8J9P - chains B and D of the 8 polymer chains in the assembly; structure by electron microscopy, 3.40 A resolution.

== Chain B (and D) ==
Molecule: TIR domain-containing protein
Source organism: Thermoflavifilum thermophilum
Notes: chain D of this document is another copy of the same molecule, construct and numbering; everything in this record applies to it too
UniProtKB: A0A1I7NFG5 (A0A1I7NFG5_9BACT); numbering as in UniProt (aligned over 1-450)
Amino-acid sequence (450 residues; each row starts with the number of its first residue):
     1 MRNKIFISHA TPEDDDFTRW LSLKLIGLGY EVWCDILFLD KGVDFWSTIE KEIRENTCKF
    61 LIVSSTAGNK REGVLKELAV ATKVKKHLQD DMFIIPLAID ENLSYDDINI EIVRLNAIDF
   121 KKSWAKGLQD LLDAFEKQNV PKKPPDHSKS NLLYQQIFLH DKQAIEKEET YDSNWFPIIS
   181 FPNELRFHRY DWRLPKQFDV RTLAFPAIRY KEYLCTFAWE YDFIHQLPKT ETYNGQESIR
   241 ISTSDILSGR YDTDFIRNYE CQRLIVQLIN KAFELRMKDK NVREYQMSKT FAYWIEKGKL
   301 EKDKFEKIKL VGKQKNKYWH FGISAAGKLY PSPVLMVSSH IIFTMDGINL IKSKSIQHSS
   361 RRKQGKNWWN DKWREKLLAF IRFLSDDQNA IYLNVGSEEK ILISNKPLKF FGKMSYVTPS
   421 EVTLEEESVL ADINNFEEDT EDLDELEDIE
Not modelled in the structure: 423-450
Reported in the primary citation:
  - self-association interface (contacts with another copy of this molecule): Asp-35 to Trp-46, Tyr-105 to Lys-122
  - mutagenesis - R54A, D106A/D107A: decreased catalytic activity

== Chain B / chain D interface ==
Contacting residue pairs - 15 pairs, chain B then chain D:
  Leu-39(B) / Lys-137(D)
  Asp-40(B) / Asn-116(D)  hydrogen bond
  Lys-41(B) / Asn-116(D)
  Lys-41(B) / Ala-117(D)  hydrogen bond (side chain-backbone)
  Lys-41(B) / Ile-118(D)
  Gly-42(B) / Asp-91(D)
  Gly-42(B) / Met-92(D)
  Gly-42(B) / Leu-115(D)
  Gly-42(B) / Asn-116(D)  hydrogen bond (backbone-backbone)
  Val-43(B) / Asp-91(D)
  Val-43(B) / Met-92(D)  hydrophobic
  Val-43(B) / Leu-115(D)
  Val-43(B) / Asn-116(D)
  Asp-44(B) / Arg-114(D)
  Asp-44(B) / Leu-115(D)
Other interface residues (no listed pair), chain B (7 interface residues in all): Phe-45
Other interface residues (no listed pair), chain D (10 interface residues in all): Ile-94, Ile-95

== Summary ==
Chain B and chain D form an interface of 7 and 10 residues respectively, with 3 hydrogen bonds. Polar contacts
include Asp-40(B)/Asn-116(D), Lys-41(B)/Ala-117(D) and Gly-42(B)/Asn-116(D). From the paper: R54A and
D106A/D107A of chain B reduce catalytic activity; a self-association interface involving Asp-35(B) and
Tyr-105(B).
Both chains are TIR domain-containing protein (Thermoflavifilum thermophilum). Entry 8J9P (SPARTA dimer bound
with guide-target) was determined by electron microscopy together with 8JAY, 8J84, 8J8H and 8J9G from the same
study.
